7V68 - chains B and C of the 5 polymer chains in the assembly; structure by electron microscopy, 3.40 A resolution.

== Chain B ==
Protein: Guanine nucleotide-binding protein G(I)/G(S)/G(T) subunit beta-1
Source organism: Homo sapiens
UniProtKB: P62873 (GBB1_HUMAN); residues 2-340 here = UniProt positions 2-340
Amino-acid sequence (339 residues; row label = number of the first residue in the row):
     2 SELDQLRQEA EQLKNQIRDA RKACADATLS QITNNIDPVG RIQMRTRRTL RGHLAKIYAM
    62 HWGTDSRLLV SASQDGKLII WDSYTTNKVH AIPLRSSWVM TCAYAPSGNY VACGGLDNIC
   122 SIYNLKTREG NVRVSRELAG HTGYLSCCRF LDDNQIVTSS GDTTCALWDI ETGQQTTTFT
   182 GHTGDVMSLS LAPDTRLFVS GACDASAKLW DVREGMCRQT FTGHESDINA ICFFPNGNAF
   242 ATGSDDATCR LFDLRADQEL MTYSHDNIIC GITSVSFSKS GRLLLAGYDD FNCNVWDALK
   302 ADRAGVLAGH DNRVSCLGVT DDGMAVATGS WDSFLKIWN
Unresolved in the structure: 2
Curated features (UniProtKB/Swiss-Prot):
  - modified residue: Ser2 (N-acetylserine), His266 (Phosphohistidine)
  - natural variant: Leu30 (L30F: In MRD42; uncertain significance), Arg52 (R52G: In MRD42), Gly64 (G64V: In MRD42), Asp76 (D76E: In MRD42; D76G: In MRD42), Gly77 (G77S: In MRD42), Lys78 (K78R: In MRD42), Ile80 (I80N: In MRD42; I80T: In MRD42), His91 (H91R: In MRD42; uncertain significance), Ala92 (A92T: In MRD42), Pro94 (P94S: In MRD42), Leu95 (L95P: In MRD42), Arg96 (R96L: In MRD42), 5 further natural variant entries in UniProt

== Chain C ==
Protein: Guanine nucleotide-binding protein G(I)/G(S)/G(O) subunit gamma-2
Source organism: Homo sapiens
UniProtKB: P59768 (GBG2_HUMAN); residues 1-71 here = UniProt positions 1-71
Amino-acid sequence (71 residues; each row starts with the number of its first residue):
     1 MASNNTASIA QARKLVEQLK MEANIDRIKV SKAAADLMAY CEAHAKEDPL LTPVPASENP
    61 FREKKFFCAI L
Unresolved in the structure: 1-6, 64-71
Curated features (UniProtKB/Swiss-Prot):
  - modified residue: Ala2 (N-acetylalanine), Cys68 (Cysteine methyl ester)
  - lipidation: Cys68 (S-geranylgeranyl cysteine)

== How chain B and chain C interact ==
Residue-residue contacts (73; chain B residue first):
  Leu7(B) - Ala12(C)  hydrophobic
  Leu7(B) - Val16(C)
  Glu10(B) - Val16(C)
  Ala11(B) - Val16(C)  hydrophobic
  Ala11(B) - Leu19(C)  hydrophobic
  Leu14(B) - Leu19(C)
  Leu14(B) - Lys20(C)
  Lys15(B) - Leu19(C)
  Ile18(B) - Ala23(C)  hydrophobic
  Ile18(B) - Arg27(C)  hydrogen bond (backbone-side chain)
  Ala21(B) - Arg27(C)
  Arg22(B) - Arg27(C)
  Ala24(B) - Lys29(C)  hydrogen bond (backbone-side chain)
  Cys25(B) - Lys29(C)
  Cys25(B) - Val30(C)
  Ala26(B) - Val30(C)  hydrophobic
  Asp27(B) - Val30(C)
  Asp27(B) - Ser31(C)  hydrogen bond
  Ala28(B) - Val30(C)
  Leu30(B) - Ala34(C)  hydrophobic
  Ile33(B) - Ser31(C)
  Ile33(B) - Ala34(C)  hydrophobic
  Val40(B) - Leu51(C)  hydrophobic
  Ile43(B) - Leu50(C)
  Ile43(B) - Leu51(C)
  Met45(B) - Leu50(C)  hydrophobic
  Arg48(B) - Asn59(C)
  Arg48(B) - Phe61(C)
  Arg48(B) - Arg62(C)
  Arg49(B) - Phe61(C)  hydrogen bond (side chain-backbone)
  Arg49(B) - Glu63(C)
  Ser84(B) - Phe61(C)
  Tyr85(B) - Pro60(C)
  Lys209(B) - Gln18(C)
  Cys218(B) - Gln18(C)
  Cys218(B) - Glu22(C)  hydrogen bond
  Arg219(B) - Glu22(C)
  Gln220(B) - Glu22(C)
  Gln220(B) - Ile25(C)
  Thr221(B) - Glu22(C)
  Phe235(B) - Leu37(C)  hydrophobic
  Phe235(B) - Tyr40(C)  hydrophobic
  Pro236(B) - Tyr40(C)  hydrophobic
  Asn237(B) - Asp36(C)
  Asn237(B) - Tyr40(C)
  Asn239(B) - Asp36(C)  hydrogen bond
  Ala240(B) - Leu37(C)  hydrophobic
  Asp254(B) - Ala33(C)
  Arg256(B) - Arg27(C)
  Arg256(B) - Ile28(C)  hydrogen bond (backbone-backbone)
  Arg256(B) - Asp36(C)  salt bridge
  Ala257(B) - Ile28(C)
  Asp258(B) - Ile25(C)
  Asp258(B) - Arg27(C)  salt bridge
  Leu261(B) - Val30(C)  hydrophobic
  Lys280(B) - Asp48(C)
  Ser281(B) - Cys41(C)
  Ser281(B) - His44(C)
  Ser281(B) - Asp48(C)
  Ser281(B) - Leu51(C)
  Arg283(B) - Cys41(C)
  Arg283(B) - Leu51(C)
  Leu284(B) - Leu50(C)  hydrophobic
  Leu284(B) - Leu51(C)  hydrophobic
  Leu300(B) - Met38(C)  hydrophobic
  Gly324(B) - Pro49(C)
  Gly324(B) - Leu50(C)
  Met325(B) - Pro49(C)  hydrophobic
  Met325(B) - Leu50(C)
  Met325(B) - Phe61(C)  hydrophobic
  Ala326(B) - Phe61(C)  hydrophobic
  Asn340(B) - Asn59(C)  hydrogen bond
  Asn340(B) - Phe61(C)
Other interface residues (no listed pair), chain B (55 interface residues in all): Gln17, Ser67, Gly182, Gln259, Glu260, Ser279, Leu286, Asp323, Val327
Other interface residues (no listed pair), chain C (34 interface residues in all): Ile9, Arg13, Ala45, Val54

== Overview ==
Chain B and chain C form an interface of 55 and 34 residues respectively, with 8 hydrogen bonds and 2 salt
bridges. Polar contacts include Arg256(B)-Asp36(C), Asp258(B)-Arg27(C) and Ile18(B)-Arg27(C).
Here chain B is Guanine nucleotide-binding protein G(I)/G(S)/G(T) subunit beta-1 and chain C is Guanine
nucleotide-binding protein G(I)/G(S)/G(O) subunit gamma-2, both from Homo sapiens. Entry 7V68 (An Agonist and
PAM-bound Class A GPCR with Gi protein complex structure) was determined by electron microscopy together with
7V69 and 7V6A from the same study.
